4LMX - chains B and C of the 4 polymer chains in the assembly; structure by X-ray diffraction, 1.80 A resolution.

== Chain B ==
Protein: cryptophyte phycoerythrin (beta chain)
From: Hemiselmis andersenii
Amino-acid sequence (177 residues; each row starts with the number of its first residue):
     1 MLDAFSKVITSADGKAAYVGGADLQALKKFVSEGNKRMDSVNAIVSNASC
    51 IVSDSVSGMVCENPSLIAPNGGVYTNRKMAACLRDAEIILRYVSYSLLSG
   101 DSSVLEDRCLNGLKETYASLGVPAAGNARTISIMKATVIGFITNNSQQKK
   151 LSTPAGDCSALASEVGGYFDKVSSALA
Covalently attached groups: 15,16-dihydrobiliverdin (DBV) linked to C50, C61; phycoerythrobilin (PEB) linked to C82, C158
Small-molecule neighbours:
  - 15,16-dihydrobiliverdin (DBV): N47, I51, D54, S57, G58, E62, R129, I133, A136, T137, G140, F141, N145, S146, Q147, Q148, K149
  - phycoerythrobilin (PEB), molecule 1: L24, K28, N35, K36, M38, D39, S40, F141, I142, N144, L151, T153, P154, A155, G156, D157
  - phycoerythrobilin (PEB), molecule 2: M59, G72, V73, K78, A81, R84, D85, I88, Y92, R108, C109, L113, T116, Y117, L120, V122, P123, G126, N127, T130
  - phycoerythrobilin (PEB), molecule 3: N76, R77, A80

== Chain C ==
Protein: cryptophyte phycoerythrin (alpha-1 chain)
From: Hemiselmis andersenii
Amino-acid sequence (67 residues; row label = number of the first residue in the row):
     1 AMKKDSKAPCVEVFDERDGCKAAGTQKASGDDGFCVKVSMKAIGFNAAEA
    51 ASVTKNYGIKRFGAKSV
Unresolved in the structure: 67
Covalently attached groups: phycoerythrobilin (PEB) linked to C20
Modified positions: K4 (5-hydroxylysine; LYZ)
Small-molecule neighbours:
  - 15,16-dihydrobiliverdin (DBV): Y57, G58, I59, K60, F62, G63, A64, K65, S66
  - phycoerythrobilin (PEB), molecule 1: M2, K4, D5, S6, K7
  - phycoerythrobilin (PEB), molecule 2: V13, F14, D15, R17, F34, C35, V36
  - phycoerythrobilin (PEB), molecule 3: F14, E16, D18, K21, A22, T25, Q26, K27, A28, S29, G30, G33, F34, C35, K37
  - phycoerythrobilin (PEB), molecule 4: F45, N46, A47
From the paper describing this entry:
  - binding site for phycoerythrobilin: F45

== Interface between chain B and chain C ==
Pairs across the interface (11; chain B residue first):
  N76(B) with D18(C)
  R77(B) with G19(C); C20(C)
  Q147(B) with I59(C)
  Q148(B) with I59(C); R61(C)
  K149(B) with S52(C); N56(C)
  K150(B) with K55(C); N56(C), hydrogen bond (backbone-side chain)
  L151(B) with K55(C)
Also at the interface, not in a pair above, chain B (8 interface residues in all): S152
Also at the interface, not in a pair above, chain C (10 interface residues in all): E49, A51

== In short ==
8 residues of chain B face 10 of chain C across their interface, with 1 hydrogen bond. The hydrogen-bonded
pair is K150(B)-N56(C). Ligands of chain B: phycoerythrobilin. Bound to chain C: 3 copies of phycoerythrobilin
and 15,16-dihydrobiliverdin. 15,16-dihydrobiliverdin is covalently linked to C50(B). From the paper: a binding
site for phycoerythrobilin at F45(C).
Chain B is cryptophyte phycoerythrin (beta chain) and chain C is cryptophyte phycoerythrin (alpha-1 chain),
both from Hemiselmis andersenii; the structure, Light harvesting complex PE555 from the cryptophyte Hemiselmis
andersenii CCMP644, was determined by X-ray diffraction together with 4LM6 and 4LMS from the same study.
